7FD5 - chains D and S of the 7 polymer chains in the assembly; structure by electron microscopy, 2.40 A resolution.

== Chain D ==
Protein: Lon protease
Source organism: Meiothermus taiwanensis
Notes: EC 3.4.21.53
UniProt: A0A059VAZ3 (A0A059VAZ3_9DEIN); residue numbers follow UniProt; this construct covers 1-793
Chain sequence (793 residues; each row starts with the number of its first residue):
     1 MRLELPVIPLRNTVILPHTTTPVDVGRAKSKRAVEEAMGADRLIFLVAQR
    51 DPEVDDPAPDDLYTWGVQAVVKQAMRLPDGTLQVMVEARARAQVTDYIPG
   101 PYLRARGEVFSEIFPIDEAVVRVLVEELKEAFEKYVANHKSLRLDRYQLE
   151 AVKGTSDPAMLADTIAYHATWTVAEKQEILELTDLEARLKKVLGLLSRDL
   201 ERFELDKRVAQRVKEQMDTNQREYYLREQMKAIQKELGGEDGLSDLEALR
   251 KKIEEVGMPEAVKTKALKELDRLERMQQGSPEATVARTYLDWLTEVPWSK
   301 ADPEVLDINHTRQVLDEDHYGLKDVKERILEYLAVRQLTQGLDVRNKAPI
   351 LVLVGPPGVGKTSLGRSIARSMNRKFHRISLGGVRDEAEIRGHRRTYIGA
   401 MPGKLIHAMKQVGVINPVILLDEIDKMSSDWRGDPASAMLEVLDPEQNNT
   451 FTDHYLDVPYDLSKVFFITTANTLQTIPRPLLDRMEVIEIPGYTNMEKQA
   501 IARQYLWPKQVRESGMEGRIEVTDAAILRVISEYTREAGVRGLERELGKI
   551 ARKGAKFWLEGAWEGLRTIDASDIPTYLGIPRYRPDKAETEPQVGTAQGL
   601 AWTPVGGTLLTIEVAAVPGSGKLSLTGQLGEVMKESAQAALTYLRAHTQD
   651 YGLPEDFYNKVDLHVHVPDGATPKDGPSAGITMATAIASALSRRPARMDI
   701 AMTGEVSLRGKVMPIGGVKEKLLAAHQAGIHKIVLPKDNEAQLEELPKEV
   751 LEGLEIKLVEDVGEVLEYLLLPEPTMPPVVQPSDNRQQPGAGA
Disordered / not traced: 1, 781-793
Covalently attached groups: compound 4KZ linked to Ser678
Ligand contacts:
  - 4KZ (N-[(1R)-1-(dihydroxyboranyl)-2-phenylethyl]-Nalpha-(pyrazin-2-ylcarbonyl)-L-phenylalaninamide): Leu600, Ala601, Trp602, Thr603, Leu610, Met633, Thr672, Pro673, Lys674, Asp675, Gly676, Pro677, Ala679, Gly716, Lys721
  - ADP (adenosine-5'-diphosphate): Asp318, His319, Tyr320, Pro356, Pro357, Gly358, Val359, Gly360, Lys361, Thr362, Ser363, Tyr493, Ile501, Tyr505, Leu506, Val540, Arg541, Glu544
Reported in the primary citation:
  - binding site for Alpha-S1-casein (chain S): Tyr224, Tyr397, Ile398, Trp431
  - mutagenesis - M217A, M217S, Y224H, Y224I, Y224L, Y225A, Y225S: abolished catalytic activity
  - mutagenesis - M217L, M217Y, Q221A, Y224F, Y224M, Y224W, Y225L: unchanged catalytic activity
  - mutagenesis - Y224A, Y224S: abolished catalytic activity on Ig2 and alpha-casein

== Chain S ==
Protein: Alpha-S1-casein
Source organism: Bos taurus
Chain sequence (22 residues; each row starts with the number of its first residue; X marks 22 residues of unknown identity (built as UNK)):
     1 XXXXXXXXXXXXXXXXXXXXXX

== How chain D and chain S interact ==
Chain D side of the interface, 6 residues: His393, Thr396, Tyr397, Ile398, Trp431, Arg432

== Overview ==
No residue of chain D is in contact with chain S. Ligands of chain D: ADP. The paper reports a binding site
for Alpha-S1-casein (chain S) at Tyr224(D), Tyr397(D) and Ile398(D) among others; M217A, M217S and Y224H of
chain D, among others, abolish catalytic activity; 16 substitutions were tested in all.
Chain D is Lon protease (Meiothermus taiwanensis) and chain S is Alpha-S1-casein (Bos taurus); the structure,
A complete three-dimensional structure of the Lon protease translocating a protein substrate (conformation 2),
was determined by electron microscopy together with 7FD4 from the same study.
